Entry 3AV2 (X-ray diffraction, 2.80 A resolution); this record covers chains B and I of the 10 polymer chains in the assembly.

Chain B:
Name: Histone H4
Source organism: Homo sapiens
UniProt: P62805 (H4_HUMAN); residues 0-102 here correspond to UniProt positions 1-103 (UniProt number = residue number + 1)
Chain sequence (106 residues; row label = number of the first residue in the row; numbers below 1 keep their minus sign (Gly-3 is residue -3)):
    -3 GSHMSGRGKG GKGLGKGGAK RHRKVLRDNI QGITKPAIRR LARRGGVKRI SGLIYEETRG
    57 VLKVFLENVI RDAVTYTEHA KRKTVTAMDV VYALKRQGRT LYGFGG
Disordered / not traced: -3 to 24
Construct notes: expression tag (-3 to -1)
UniProt features mapped onto this chain:
  - DNA-binding region: Lys16 to Lys20
  - modified residue: Ser1 (N-acetylserine), Arg3 (Asymmetric dimethylarginine), Lys5 (N6-(2-hydroxyisobutyryl)lysine), Lys8 (N6-(2-hydroxyisobutyryl)lysine), Lys12 (N6-(2-hydroxyisobutyryl)lysine), Lys16 (N6-(2-hydroxyisobutyryl)lysine), Lys20 (N6,N6,N6-trimethyllysine), Lys31 (N6-(2-hydroxyisobutyryl)lysine), Lys44 (N6-(2-hydroxyisobutyryl)lysine), Ser47 (Phosphoserine), Tyr51 (Phosphotyrosine), Lys59 (N6-(2-hydroxyisobutyryl)lysine), Lys77 (N6-(2-hydroxyisobutyryl)lysine), Lys79 (N6-(2-hydroxyisobutyryl)lysine), Thr80 (Phosphothreonine), Tyr88 (Phosphotyrosine), Lys91 (N6-(2-hydroxyisobutyryl)lysine)
  - cross-link (Glycyl lysine isopeptide (Lys-Gly)): Lys12 (interchain with G-Cter in SUMO2), Lys20 (interchain with G-Cter in SUMO2), Lys31 (interchain with G-Cter in SUMO2), Lys59 (interchain with G-Cter in SUMO2), Lys79 (interchain with G-Cter in SUMO2), Lys91 (interchain with G-Cter in SUMO2)

Chain I:
Molecule: 146-nt DNA strand
Sequence (146 nucleotides; row label = number of the first residue in the row):
     1 ATCAATATCC ACCTGCAGAT TCTACCAAAA GTGTATTTGG AAACTGCTCC ATCAAAAGGC
    61 ATGTTCAGCT GAATTCAGCT GAACATGCCT TTTGATGGAG CAGTTTCCAA ATACACTTTT
   121 GGTAGAATCT GCAGGTGGAT ATTGAT

How chain B and chain I interact:
Pairs across the interface (6):
  Thr30(B) - DA61(I)  phosphate contact
  Pro32(B) - DC60(I)  phosphate contact
  Pro32(B) - DA61(I)  phosphate contact
  Arg36(B) - DC60(I)  salt bridge to the phosphate
  Arg45(B) - DC69(I)  sugar contact
  Lys77(B) - DG40(I)  salt bridge to the phosphate
Interface residues without a listed pair, chain I (5 interface residues in all): DT70

Overview:
Chain B and chain I each contribute 5 residues to their interface; the contacts include 2 salt bridges. Polar
contacts include Arg36(B)-DC60(I) and Lys77(B)-DG40(I). From UniProt: a DNA-binding region on chain B.
Chain B is Histone H4 (Homo sapiens) and chain I is a 146-nt DNA strand; the structure, The human nucleosome
structure containing the histone variant H3.3, was determined by X-ray diffraction, deposited together with
3AV1.
